Entry 7W71 (X-ray diffraction, 3.20 A resolution); this record covers chains B and I of the 3 polymer chains in the assembly.

Chain B:
Molecule: Regulator of sigma-E protease RseP
Source organism: Escherichia coli
Notes: EC 3.4.24.-
UniProtKB: P0AEH1 (RSEP_ECOLI); residue numbers follow UniProt; this construct covers 219-309
Sequence (93 residues; row label = number of the first residue in the row):
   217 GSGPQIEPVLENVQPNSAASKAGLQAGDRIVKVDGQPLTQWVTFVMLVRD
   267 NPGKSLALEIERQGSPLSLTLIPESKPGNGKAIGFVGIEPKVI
Not modelled in the structure: 217-221
Differences from the reference sequence: expression tag (217-218)

Chain I:
Molecule: Heavy chain of Fab
Source organism: Mus musculus
Notes: antibody fragment or engineered binder
Sequence (218 residues; numbered 1 to 218; the number before each row is that of its first residue):
     1 QVQLQQSRAELARPGASVKMSCKASGYTFTTYTMQWVKQRPGQALEWIGY
    51 INPGSGYAKNNQKFKDKATLTADKSSSTAYMQLSSLTSDDSAVYYCARSG
   101 SFFDYWGQGTTLTVSSAKTTPPSVYPLAPGSAAQTNSMVTLGCLVKGYFP
   151 EPVTVTWNSGSLSSGVHTFPAVLQSDLYTLSSSVTVPSSTWPSETVTCNV
   201 AHPASSTKVDKKIVPRDC
Not modelled in the structure: 130-136, 218
Disulfides: Cys22-Cys96, Cys143-Cys198

Chain B / chain I interface:
Pairs across the interface - 22 pairs, chain B then chain I:
  Ser236(B) - Phe102(I)
  Lys237(B) - Phe102(I)
  Gly239(B) - Ser101(I)  hydrogen bond (backbone-side chain)
  Ala273(B) - Thr31(I)
  Arg278(B) - Ser101(I)  hydrogen bond
  Ser281(B) - Tyr50(I)
  Ser281(B) - Tyr57(I)
  Ser281(B) - Lys59(I)
  Pro282(B) - Tyr50(I)  hydrogen bond (backbone-side chain)
  Pro282(B) - Asn52(I)  hydrogen bond (backbone-side chain)
  Pro282(B) - Tyr57(I)  hydrophobic
  Leu283(B) - Tyr50(I)  hydrophobic
  Leu283(B) - Asn52(I)
  Leu283(B) - Gly100(I)
  Ser284(B) - Thr31(I)
  Ser284(B) - Tyr32(I)
  Ser284(B) - Thr33(I)  hydrogen bond (backbone-side chain)
  Ser284(B) - Asn52(I)
  Leu285(B) - Thr31(I)  hydrogen bond (backbone-backbone)
  Leu285(B) - Gly100(I)
  Thr286(B) - Thr31(I)  hydrogen bond
  Thr286(B) - Tyr32(I)
Other interface residues (no listed pair), chain B (12 interface residues in all): Gln241

In short:
12 residues of chain B and 10 residues of chain I are in contact, with 7 hydrogen bonds. Polar contacts
include Gly239(B)-Ser101(I), Arg278(B)-Ser101(I) and Pro282(B)-Tyr50(I).
Here chain B is Regulator of sigma-E protease RseP (Escherichia coli) and chain I is Heavy chain of Fab (Mus
musculus). Entry 7W71 (Crystal structure of the PDZ-C domain of E. coli RseP in complex with 12C7 Fab) was
determined by X-ray diffraction, deposited together with 7W6X, 7W6Y, 7W6Z and 7W70.
